Entry 1OGX (X-ray diffraction, 2.00 A resolution); this record covers chains A and B.

[Chain A]
Protein: Steroid delta-isomerase
Source organism: Pseudomonas putida
Notes: EC 5.3.3.1
UniProtKB: P07445 (SDIS_PSEPU); numbering as in UniProt (aligned over 1-131)
Sequence (131 residues; each row starts with the number of its first residue):
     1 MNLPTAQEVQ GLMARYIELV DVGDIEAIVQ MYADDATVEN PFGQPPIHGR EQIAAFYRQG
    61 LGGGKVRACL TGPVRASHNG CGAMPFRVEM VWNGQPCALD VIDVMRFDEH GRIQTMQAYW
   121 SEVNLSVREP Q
Unresolved in the structure: 1, 128-131
Sequence notes: engineered mutation Asn40 (Asp in P07445)
UniProt features mapped onto this chain:
  - active site: Tyr16 (Proton donor)
  - binding site (substrate): Asp103
  - mutagenesis: Tyr16 (Y16F: Reduces activity 2000-fold. Reduces activity 10000-fold; when associated with E-103; N-103 or L-103; Y16S: Reduces activity 20-fold), Tyr32 (Y32S: Reduces activity 4-fold), Tyr57 (Y57S: Reduces activity 100-fold), Trp92 (W92A: Slightly reduces activity. Reduces protein stability), Asp103 (D103A/L: Reduces activity 100-fold. Reduces activity 10000-fold; when associated with F-16; D103E: Slightly reduces activity. Reduces activity 10000-fold; when associated with F-16 ...), Leu125 (L125A: Slightly reduces activity and reduces protein stability; when associated with A-127), Val127 (V127A: Slightly reduces activity and reduces protein stability; when associated with A-125)

[Chain B]
Protein: Steroid delta-isomerase
Source organism: Pseudomonas putida
Notes: EC 5.3.3.1
UniProtKB: P07445 (SDIS_PSEPU); residues 201-331 here correspond to UniProt positions 1-131 (UniProt number = residue number - 200)
Sequence (131 residues; row label = number of the first residue in the row):
   201 MNLPTAQEVQ GLMARYIELV DVGDIEAIVQ MYADDATVEN PFGQPPIHGR EQIAAFYRQG
   261 LGGGKVRACL TGPVRASHNG CGAMPFRVEM VWNGQPCALD VIDVMRFDEH GRIQTMQAYW
   321 SEVNLSVREP Q
Unresolved in the structure: 201, 328-331
Sequence notes: engineered mutation Asn240 (Asp40 in P07445)
UniProt features mapped onto this chain:
  - active site: Tyr216 (Proton donor)
  - binding site (substrate): Asp303

[How chain A and chain B interact]
Contacting residue pairs (54):
  Ala6(A) - Ser321(B)
  Ala6(A) - Val323(B)  hydrophobic
  Gln7(A) - Val323(B)
  Gln10(A) - Val323(B)
  Phe42(A) - Ser277(B)
  Phe42(A) - Asn279(B)
  Phe42(A) - Cys281(B)  hydrophobic
  Gly43(A) - Asn279(B)
  Pro73(A) - Asp300(B)
  Val74(A) - Asn324(B)  hydrogen bond (backbone-side chain)
  Arg75(A) - Thr271(B)
  Arg75(A) - Pro285(B)
  Arg75(A) - Phe286(B)  hydrogen bond (side chain-backbone)
  Arg75(A) - Asp300(B)
  Arg75(A) - Val301(B)  hydrogen bond (side chain-backbone)
  Arg75(A) - Ile302(B)
  Arg75(A) - Tyr319(B)
  Arg75(A) - Asn324(B)
  Ala76(A) - Trp320(B)
  Ala76(A) - Ser321(B)  hydrogen bond (backbone-side chain)
  Ala76(A) - Asn324(B)  hydrogen bond (backbone-side chain)
  Ser77(A) - Phe242(B)
  His78(A) - Ser321(B)
  His78(A) - Glu322(B)  salt bridge
  Asn79(A) - Phe242(B)
  Asn79(A) - Gly243(B)
  Cys81(A) - Phe242(B)  hydrophobic
  Cys81(A) - Tyr319(B)  hydrophobic
  Ala83(A) - Ile302(B)
  Met84(A) - Ile302(B)
  Pro85(A) - Ile302(B)
  Phe86(A) - Arg275(B)  hydrogen bond (backbone-side chain)
  Asp100(A) - Pro273(B)
  Asp100(A) - Arg275(B)
  Val101(A) - Arg275(B)  hydrogen bond (backbone-side chain)
  Ile102(A) - Arg275(B)
  Ile102(A) - Ala283(B)
  Ile102(A) - Met284(B)
  Ile102(A) - Pro285(B)
  Val104(A) - Tyr319(B)
  Tyr119(A) - Arg275(B)
  Tyr119(A) - Ala283(B)  hydrophobic
  Tyr119(A) - Val304(B)
  Trp120(A) - Ala276(B)
  Ser121(A) - Ala206(B)
  Ser121(A) - Ala276(B)  hydrogen bond (side chain-backbone)
  Ser121(A) - His278(B)
  Glu122(A) - His278(B)  salt bridge
  Val123(A) - Ala206(B)  hydrophobic
  Val123(A) - Gln207(B)
  Val123(A) - Gln210(B)
  Asn124(A) - Val274(B)  hydrogen bond (side chain-backbone)
  Asn124(A) - Arg275(B)
  Asn124(A) - Ala276(B)  hydrogen bond (side chain-backbone)
Other interface residues (no listed pair), chain A (30 interface residues in all): Thr71, Gly82, Arg106
Other interface residues (no listed pair), chain B (29 interface residues in all): Gly282

[In short]
30 residues of chain A and 29 residues of chain B are in contact, with 10 hydrogen bonds and 2 salt bridges.
Polar contacts include His78(A)-Glu322(B), Glu122(A)-His278(B) and Val74(A)-Asn324(B).
Both chains are Steroid delta-isomerase (Pseudomonas putida). Entry 1OGX (High Resolution Crystal Structure Of
Ketosteroid Isomerase Mutant D40N(D38N, Ti Numbering) from Pseudomonas putida Complexed With ...) was
determined by X-ray diffraction, deposited together with 1E3V and 1E3R.
